Entry 6W1M (electron microscopy, 3.06 A resolution); this record covers chains A and E of the 5 polymer chains in the assembly.

Chain A (and E):
Name: 5-hydroxytryptamine receptor 3A
Organism: Mus musculus
Notes: chain E of this document is another copy of the same molecule, construct and numbering; everything in this record applies to it too
UniProt: Q8K1F4 (Q8K1F4_MOUSE); the author numbering skips numbers that UniProt does not, so the offset changes along the chain: 7-334 = UniProt 34-361; 341-462 = UniProt 362-483
Sequence (450 residues; each row starts with the number of its first residue; note: 6 numbers in that range are skipped by the numbering (no residue carries them; nothing is unmodelled there)):
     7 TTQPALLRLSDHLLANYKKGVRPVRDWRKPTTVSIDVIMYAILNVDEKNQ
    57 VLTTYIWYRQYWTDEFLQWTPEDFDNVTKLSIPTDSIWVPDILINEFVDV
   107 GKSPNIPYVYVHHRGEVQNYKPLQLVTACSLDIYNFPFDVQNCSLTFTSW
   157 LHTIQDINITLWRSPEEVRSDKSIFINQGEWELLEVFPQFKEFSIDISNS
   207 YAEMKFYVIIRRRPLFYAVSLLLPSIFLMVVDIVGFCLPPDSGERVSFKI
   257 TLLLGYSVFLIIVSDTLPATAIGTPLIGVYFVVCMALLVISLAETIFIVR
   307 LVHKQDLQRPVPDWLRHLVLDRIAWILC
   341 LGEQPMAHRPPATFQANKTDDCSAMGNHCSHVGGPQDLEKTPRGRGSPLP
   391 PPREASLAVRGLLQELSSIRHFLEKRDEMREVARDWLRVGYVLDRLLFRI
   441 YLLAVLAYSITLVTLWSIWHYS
Unresolved in the structure: 341-396
Glycans and other covalent adducts: N-acetylglucosamine (NAG) linked to N148
Residues lining bound ligands:
  - ondansetron (S87), molecule 1: D42, I44, W63, Y64, R65, Y126, R169
  - ondansetron (S87), molecule 2: N101, T154, S155, W156, I201, Y207
From the paper describing this entry:
  - post-translational modification sites: N82, N148, N164
  - binding site for ondansetron: I44, W63, Y64, R65, N101, Y126, W156, I201, Y207
  - binding site for ondansetron: D42, V43, T154, E209 (from molecular simulation)
  - conformationally variable residues (helix shift): L260
  - mutagenesis - R65A (13.79 +/- 0.50 uM): decreased signaling

How chain A and chain E interact:
Residue-residue contacts (74; chain A residue first):
  K24(A) - D17(E)  salt bridge
  G26(A) - P89(E)
  V27(A) - L13(E)  hydrophobic
  V27(A) - S16(E)
  R31(A) - P10(E)  hydrogen bond (side chain-backbone)
  W33(A) - L12(E)
  W33(A) - D81(E)  hydrogen bond
  W33(A) - N82(E)
  W33(A) - V83(E)  hydrophobic
  R34(A) - D81(E)  salt bridge
  Q56(A) - Q184(E)
  F72(A) - A11(E)  hydrophobic
  F72(A) - L13(E)  hydrophobic
  W94(A) - Y114(E)  hydrogen bond
  V95(A) - Y114(E)  hydrogen bond (backbone-side chain)
  D97(A) - Y114(E)
  L99(A) - P110(E)  hydrophobic
  L99(A) - I112(E)  hydrophobic
  E102(A) - Y46(E)
  F103(A) - Y61(E)  hydrogen bond (backbone-side chain)
  F103(A) - P110(E)  hydrophobic
  V104(A) - Y61(E)
  V104(A) - Q130(E)
  D105(A) - K108(E)  salt bridge
  D105(A) - Q130(E)
  V106(A) - S109(E)
  V106(A) - P110(E)
  W156(A) - I112(E)
  W156(A) - Y126(E)
  W156(A) - K127(E)
  W156(A) - P128(E)
  L157(A) - Y114(E)
  L157(A) - V115(E)
  L157(A) - Y116(E)
  L157(A) - Y126(E)  hydrophobic
  H158(A) - S87(E)  hydrogen bond
  H158(A) - Y114(E)
  H158(A) - Y116(E)
  T159(A) - Y116(E)  hydrogen bond (backbone-side chain)
  D162(A) - Y116(E)  hydrogen bond
  V252(A) - E250(E)
  I256(A) - F254(E)  hydrophobic
  I256(A) - T257(E)
  L260(A) - G261(E)
  I267(A) - I268(E)  hydrophobic
  T276(A) - F222(E)
  A277(A) - Q184(E)
  A277(A) - F222(E)
  I278(A) - L221(E)
  G279(A) - L221(E)
  M291(A) - F233(E)  hydrophobic
  V295(A) - F233(E)  hydrophobic
  I302(A) - V240(E)
  I302(A) - L244(E)  hydrophobic
  V305(A) - E250(E)
  R306(A) - C243(E)  hydrogen bond (side chain-backbone)
  H309(A) - D247(E)  salt bridge
  H309(A) - S248(E)  hydrogen bond
  Q311(A) - Y431(E)
  D312(A) - R424(E)
  A398(A) - V399(E)  hydrophobic
  G401(A) - L403(E)
  L402(A) - L403(E)  hydrophobic
  E405(A) - L406(E)
  E405(A) - S407(E)
  E405(A) - R410(E)  salt bridge
  L406(A) - L406(E)  hydrophobic
  S408(A) - R410(E)
  I409(A) - L406(E)  hydrophobic
  F412(A) - L413(E)  hydrophobic
  F412(A) - E414(E)
  F412(A) - D417(E)
  L413(A) - L413(E)  hydrophobic
  R416(A) - R420(E)
Interface residues without a listed pair, chain A (57 interface residues in all): D32, K54, N55, N101, S136, N205, A275, L298, K310
Interface residues without a listed pair, chain E (59 interface residues in all): L49, W63, K85, P113, E186, P245, F265, L402, I409, R435

Overview:
57 residues of chain A face 59 of chain E across their interface, with 10 hydrogen bonds and 5 salt bridges.
Polar contacts include K24(A)-D17(E), R34(A)-D81(E) and D105(A)-K108(E). Chain A binds ondansetron. From the
paper: a binding site for ondansetron at I44(A), W63(A) and Y64(A) among others; R65A of chain A reduces
signaling.
Both chains are 5-hydroxytryptamine receptor 3A (Mus musculus). Entry 6W1M (Cryo-EM structure of 5HT3A
receptor in presence of Ondansetron) was determined by electron microscopy (same publication as 6W1J and
6W1Y).
